Entry 5VHO (electron microscopy, 8.30 A resolution (very low resolution: no residue pairs are listed; an interface is given only as per-side residue counts)); this record covers chains A and B of the 8 polymer chains in the assembly.

[Chain A]
Molecule: 26S proteasome regulatory subunit 7
From: Homo sapiens
Reference sequence: P35998 (PRS7_HUMAN); residue numbers follow UniProt; this construct covers 158-424
Amino-acid sequence (267 residues; row label = number of the first residue in the row):
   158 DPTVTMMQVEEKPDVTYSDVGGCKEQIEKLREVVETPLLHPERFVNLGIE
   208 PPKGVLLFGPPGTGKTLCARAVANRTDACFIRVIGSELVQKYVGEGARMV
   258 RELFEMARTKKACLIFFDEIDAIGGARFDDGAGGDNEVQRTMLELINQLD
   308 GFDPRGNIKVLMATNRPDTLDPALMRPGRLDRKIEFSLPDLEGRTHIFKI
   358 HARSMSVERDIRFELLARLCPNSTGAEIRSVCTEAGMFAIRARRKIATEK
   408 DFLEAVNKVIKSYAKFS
Unresolved in the structure: 280-291
UniProt features mapped onto this chain:
  - binding site (ATP): Gly-216 to Thr-223
  - modified residue: Lys-422 (N6-acetyllysine)

[Chain B]
Molecule: 26S proteasome regulatory subunit 4
From: Homo sapiens
Reference sequence: P62191 (PRS4_HUMAN); residue numbers follow UniProt; this construct covers 167-433
Amino-acid sequence (267 residues; row label = number of the first residue in the row):
   167 TDPLVTVMKVEKAPQETYADIGGLDNQIQEIKESVELPLTHPEYYEEMGI
   217 KPPKGVILYGPPGTGKTLLAKAVANQTSATFLRVVGSELIQKYLGDGPKL
   267 VRELFRVAEEHAPSIVFIDEIDAIGTKRYDSNSGGEREIQRTMLELLNQL
   317 DGFDSRGDVKVIMATNRIETLDPALIRPGRIDRKIEFPLPDEKTKKRIFQ
   367 IHTSRMTLADDVTLDDLIMAKDDLSGADIKAICTEAGLMALRERRMKVTN
   417 EDFKKSKENVLYKKQEG
Unresolved in the structure: 167-181, 293-300
UniProt features mapped onto this chain:
  - binding site (ATP): Gly-226 to Thr-233
  - modified residue: Lys-258 (N6-acetyllysine)
  - cross-link: Lys-237 (Glycyl lysine isopeptide (Lys-Gly) (interchain with G-Cter in ubiquitin))
  - natural variant: Ile-328 (I328T: In BKAH; uncertain significance)

[How chain A and chain B interact]
At this resolution (8 A) residue pairs are not listed: 21 residues of chain A and 25 of chain B lie at the interface.

[In short]
Chain A and chain B form an interface of 21 and 25 residues respectively. Curated annotation (UniProt) lists 8
ATP-binding residues on chain A; 8 ATP-binding residues on chain B.
Here chain A is 26S proteasome regulatory subunit 7 and chain B is 26S proteasome regulatory subunit 4, both
from Homo sapiens. Entry 5VHO (Conformational Landscape of the p28-Bound Human Proteasome Regulatory Particle)
was determined by electron microscopy (same publication as 5VGZ, 5VHF, 5VHH, 5VHI, 5VHJ, 5VHM and 5 further
entries).
